1AJV - chains A and B; structure by X-ray diffraction, 2.00 A resolution.

# Chain A (and B)
Protein: HIV-1 protease
From: Human immunodeficiency virus 1
Notes: EC 3.4.23.16; chain B of this document is another copy of the same molecule, construct and numbering; everything in this record applies to it too
UniProt: P03366 (POL_HV1B1); residues 1-99 here correspond to UniProt positions 69-167 (UniProt number = residue number + 68)
Amino-acid sequence (99 residues; each row starts with the number of its first residue):
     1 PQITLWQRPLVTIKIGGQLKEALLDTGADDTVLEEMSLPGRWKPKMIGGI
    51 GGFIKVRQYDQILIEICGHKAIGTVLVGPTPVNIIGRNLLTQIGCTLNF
Ligand contacts: NMB (2,7-dibenzyl-1,1-dioxo-3,6-bis-phenoxymethyl-[1,2,7]thiadiazepane-4,5-diol): Arg8, Leu23, Asp25, Gly27, Ala28, Asp30, Val32, Ile47, Gly48, Gly49, Ile50, Pro81, Val82, Ile84

# Interface between chain A and chain B
Residue-residue contacts - 104 pairs, chain A then chain B:
  Pro1(A) - Leu97(B)
  Pro1(A) - Asn98(B)
  Pro1(A) - Phe99(B)  hydrogen bond (backbone-backbone)
  Gln2(A) - Thr96(B)
  Gln2(A) - Leu97(B)
  Gln2(A) - Asn98(B)  hydrogen bond
  Ile3(A) - Thr96(B)
  Ile3(A) - Leu97(B)  hydrogen bond (backbone-backbone)
  Ile3(A) - Phe99(B)  hydrophobic
  Leu5(A) - Thr26(B)
  Leu5(A) - Arg87(B)  hydrogen bond (backbone-side chain)
  Leu5(A) - Leu90(B)  hydrophobic
  Leu5(A) - Thr91(B)
  Leu5(A) - Cys95(B)
  Trp6(A) - Arg87(B)  hydrogen bond (backbone-side chain)
  Trp6(A) - Thr91(B)
  Gln7(A) - Arg87(B)
  Arg8(A) - Asp29(B)  salt bridge
  Arg8(A) - Arg87(B)
  Pro9(A) - Thr26(B)
  Pro9(A) - Arg87(B)
  Pro9(A) - Leu97(B)  hydrophobic
  Leu23(A) - Gly27(B)
  Leu24(A) - Thr26(B)  hydrogen bond (backbone-side chain)
  Leu24(A) - Gly27(B)
  Leu24(A) - Leu97(B)  hydrophobic
  Leu24(A) - Phe99(B)  hydrophobic
  Asp25(A) - Asp25(B)
  Asp25(A) - Thr26(B)
  Asp25(A) - Gly27(B)
  Thr26(A) - Leu5(B)
  Thr26(A) - Pro9(B)
  Thr26(A) - Leu24(B)  hydrogen bond (side chain-backbone)
  Thr26(A) - Asp25(B)
  Thr26(A) - Thr26(B)  hydrogen bond (backbone-side chain)
  Thr26(A) - Leu97(B)
  Gly27(A) - Leu23(B)
  Gly27(A) - Asp25(B)
  Asp29(A) - Arg8(B)  salt bridge
  Val32(A) - Ile50(B)  hydrophobic
  Gly49(A) - Pro81(B)
  Ile50(A) - Ile47(B)
  Ile50(A) - Gly48(B)
  Ile50(A) - Gly49(B)  hydrogen bond (backbone-backbone)
  Ile50(A) - Ile50(B)
  Ile50(A) - Gly51(B)
  Ile50(A) - Gly52(B)
  Ile50(A) - Ile54(B)  hydrophobic
  Ile50(A) - Pro81(B)
  Ile50(A) - Ile84(B)  hydrophobic
  Gly51(A) - Gly51(B)
  Gly51(A) - Gly52(B)
  Gly51(A) - Ile54(B)
  Gly52(A) - Gly51(B)
  Ile54(A) - Ile50(B)
  Ile54(A) - Gly51(B)
  His69(A) - Phe99(B)
  Thr80(A) - Ile50(B)
  Pro81(A) - Ile50(B)
  Ile84(A) - Ile50(B)  hydrophobic
  Arg87(A) - Leu5(B)  hydrogen bond (side chain-backbone)
  Arg87(A) - Trp6(B)  hydrogen bond (side chain-backbone)
  Arg87(A) - Gln7(B)
  Arg87(A) - Arg8(B)
  Arg87(A) - Pro9(B)
  Leu90(A) - Leu5(B)  hydrophobic
  Thr91(A) - Leu5(B)
  Thr91(A) - Trp6(B)
  Gln92(A) - Trp6(B)
  Ile93(A) - Phe99(B)
  Gly94(A) - Asn98(B)
  Gly94(A) - Phe99(B)
  Cys95(A) - Leu5(B)
  Cys95(A) - Leu97(B)  hydrophobic
  Cys95(A) - Asn98(B)
  Cys95(A) - Phe99(B)  hydrophobic
  Thr96(A) - Gln2(B)
  Thr96(A) - Ile3(B)
  Thr96(A) - Thr4(B)
  Thr96(A) - Thr96(B)
  Thr96(A) - Leu97(B)
  Thr96(A) - Asn98(B)  hydrogen bond (backbone-backbone)
  Leu97(A) - Pro1(B)
  Leu97(A) - Gln2(B)
  Leu97(A) - Ile3(B)  hydrogen bond (backbone-backbone)
  Leu97(A) - Pro9(B)  hydrophobic
  Leu97(A) - Leu24(B)  hydrophobic
  Leu97(A) - Thr26(B)
  Leu97(A) - Cys95(B)  hydrophobic
  Leu97(A) - Thr96(B)
  Leu97(A) - Leu97(B)  hydrophobic
  Asn98(A) - Pro1(B)
  Asn98(A) - Gln2(B)  hydrogen bond
  Asn98(A) - Gly94(B)
  Asn98(A) - Cys95(B)
  Asn98(A) - Thr96(B)  hydrogen bond (backbone-backbone)
  Asn98(A) - Asn98(B)  hydrogen bond
  Phe99(A) - Pro1(B)  hydrogen bond (backbone-backbone)
  Phe99(A) - Ile3(B)  hydrophobic
  Phe99(A) - Leu24(B)  hydrophobic
  Phe99(A) - His69(B)
  Phe99(A) - Ile93(B)
  Phe99(A) - Gly94(B)
  Phe99(A) - Cys95(B)  hydrophobic
Also at the interface, not in a pair above, chain A (39 interface residues in all): Thr4, Ile47, Cys67, Pro79
Also at the interface, not in a pair above, chain B (38 interface residues in all): Phe53, Cys67, Thr80

# Overview
The interface between chain A and chain B involves 39 residues on one side and 38 on the other, with 17
hydrogen bonds and 2 salt bridges. Polar pairs include Arg8(A)-Asp29(B), Gln2(A)-Asn98(B) and
Leu5(A)-Arg87(B). Chain A binds compound NMB.
Chain A and chain B are both HIV-1 protease (Human immunodeficiency virus 1); the structure, HIV-1 protease in
complex with the cyclic sulfamide inhibitor AHA006, was determined by X-ray diffraction (same publication as
1AJX).
